2STT - chains C and A of the 3 polymer chains in the assembly; structure by solution NMR.

# Chain C
Molecule: 17-nt DNA strand
Sequence (17 nucleotides; numbered 18 to 34; the number before each row is that of its first residue):
    18 TCGAACTTCC GGCTCGA

# Chain A
Name: ETS1
From: Homo sapiens
Reference sequence: P14921 (ETS1_HUMAN); residues 10-105 here correspond to UniProt positions 320-415 (UniProt number = residue number + 310)
Sequence (96 residues; row label = number of the first residue in the row):
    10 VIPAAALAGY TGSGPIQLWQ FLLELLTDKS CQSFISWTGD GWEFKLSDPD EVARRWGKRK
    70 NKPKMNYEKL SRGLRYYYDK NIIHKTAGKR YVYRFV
Curated features (UniProtKB/Swiss-Prot):
  - DNA-binding region: Ile25 to Val105 (ETS)
  - region: Ala13 to Thr20 (Helix HI-2)
What the authors report for this chain:
  - binding site for the 17-nt DNA strand (chain C): Gln26, Trp65, Lys69, Lys71, Met74, Lys78, Arg81, Tyr85, Tyr86, Lys89
  - binding site for the 17-nt DNA strand: Ser80, Tyr100
  - contacts within the chain: Trp28-Tyr86

# Chain C / chain A interface
Contacting residue pairs (11):
  DC23(C) - Tyr86(A)  phosphate contact
  DC23(C) - Asp88(A)  phosphate contact
  DT24(C) - Trp65(A)  phosphate contact
  DT24(C) - Lys69(A)  phosphate contact
  DT24(C) - Lys78(A)  phosphate contact
  DT25(C) - Lys69(A)  phosphate contact
  DT25(C) - Lys71(A)  phosphate contact
  DT25(C) - Met74(A)  phosphate contact
  DT25(C) - Lys78(A)  phosphate contact
  DC26(C) - Arg81(A)  base contact
  DC27(C) - Arg81(A)  base contact
Other interface residues (no listed pair), chain C (7 interface residues in all): DA22, DG28
Other interface residues (no listed pair), chain A (13 interface residues in all): Gln26, Leu27, Gly82, Tyr85, Lys89

# In short
7 residues of chain C and 13 residues of chain A are in contact. Curated annotation (UniProt) lists a
DNA-binding region on chain A. From the paper: a binding site for the 17-nt DNA strand (chain C) at Gln26(A),
Trp65(A) and Lys69(A) among others; a binding site for the 17-nt DNA strand at Ser80(A) and Tyr100(A).
Chain C is a 17-nt DNA strand and chain A is ETS1 (Homo sapiens); the structure, Solution NMR structure of the
human ETS1/DNA complex, 25 structures, was determined by solution NMR together with 2STW from the same study.
